5GYK - chains A and B; structure by X-ray diffraction, 3.60 A resolution.

Chain A:
Name: Mitochondrial distribution and morphology protein 12
Source organism: Saccharomyces cerevisiae S288c
Notes: engineered mutation(s): Deletion of UNP residues 74-114
Reference sequence: Q92328 (MDM12_YEAST); residue numbers follow UniProt; this construct covers 1-73, 115-271
Sequence (236 residues; numbered 0 to 271; 36 numbers in that range are skipped by the numbering (no residue carries them; nothing is unmodelled there); the number before each row is that of its first residue; numbering starts at 0):
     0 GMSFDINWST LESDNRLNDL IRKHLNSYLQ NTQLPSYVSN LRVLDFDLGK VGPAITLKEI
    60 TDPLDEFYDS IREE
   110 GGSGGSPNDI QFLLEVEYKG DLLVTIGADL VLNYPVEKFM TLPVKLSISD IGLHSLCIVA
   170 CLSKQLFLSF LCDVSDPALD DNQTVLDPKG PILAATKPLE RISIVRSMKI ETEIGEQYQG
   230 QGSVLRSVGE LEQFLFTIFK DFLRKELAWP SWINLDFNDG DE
Not modelled in the structure: 110-114, 268-271
Sequence notes: expression tag (0); linker (110-114)
Curated features (UniProtKB/Swiss-Prot):
  - cross-link: Lys49 (Glycyl lysine isopeptide (Lys-Gly) (interchain with G-Cter in ubiquitin))
What the authors report for this chain:
  - mutagenesis - I5P: increased binding to NBD-PE
  - mutagenesis - I5P/I262W, I5P/L256W/I262W: decreased binding to NBD-PE
  - mutagenesis - E255R (1.4-fold): decreased binding to PC
  - specificity-determining residues: Glu65, Glu73, Asp250 to Glu255, Asp265 (proposed by the authors, not directly observed)

Chain B:
Name: Mitochondrial distribution and morphology protein 12
Source organism: Saccharomyces cerevisiae S288c
Notes: engineered mutation(s): Deletion of UNP residues 74-114
Reference sequence: Q92328 (MDM12_YEAST); residue numbers follow UniProt; this construct covers 1-72, 115-271
Sequence (236 residues; row label = number of the first residue in the row; note: 36 numbers in that range are skipped by the numbering (no residue carries them; nothing is unmodelled there); numbering starts at 0):
     0 GMSFDINWST LESDNRLNDL IRKHLNSYLQ NTQLPSYVSN LRVLDFDLGK VGPAITLKEI
    60 TDPLDEFYDS IRE
   109 EGGSGGSPND IQFLLEVEYK GDLLVTIGAD LVLNYPVEKF MTLPVKLSIS DIGLHSLCIV
   169 ACLSKQLFLS FLCDVSDPAL DDNQTVLDPK GPILAATKPL ERISIVRSMK IETEIGEQYQ
   229 GQGSVLRSVG ELEQFLFTIF KDFLRKELAW PSWINLDFND GDE
Not modelled in the structure: 109-114, 265-271
Sequence notes: expression tag (0); linker (110-114)
Curated features (UniProtKB/Swiss-Prot):
  - cross-link: Lys49 (Glycyl lysine isopeptide (Lys-Gly) (interchain with G-Cter in ubiquitin))
What the authors report for this chain:
  - mutagenesis - I5P: increased binding to NBD-PE
  - mutagenesis - I5P/I262W, I5P/L256W/I262W: decreased binding to NBD-PE
  - mutagenesis - E255R (1.4-fold): decreased binding to PC
  - specificity-determining residues: Glu65, Asp250 to Glu255, Asp265 (proposed by the authors, not directly observed)

Interface between chain A and chain B:
Pairs across the interface (63; chain A residue first):
  Gly0(A) - Ile5(B)
  Gly0(A) - Asn6(B)
  Gly0(A) - Lys49(B)
  Met1(A) - Phe3(B)
  Met1(A) - Asp4(B)
  Met1(A) - Ile5(B)  hydrogen bond (backbone-backbone)
  Met1(A) - Leu47(B)  hydrophobic
  Met1(A) - Gly48(B)
  Met1(A) - Lys49(B)
  Met1(A) - Val50(B)
  Met1(A) - Gly51(B)
  Ser2(A) - Phe3(B)
  Ser2(A) - Lys49(B)  hydrogen bond (backbone-backbone)
  Ser2(A) - Val50(B)
  Ser2(A) - Gly51(B)  hydrogen bond (backbone-backbone)
  Ser2(A) - Pro52(B)
  Phe3(A) - Met1(B)
  Phe3(A) - Ser2(B)
  Phe3(A) - Phe3(B)  hydrogen bond (backbone-backbone)
  Phe3(A) - Ile5(B)  hydrophobic
  Phe3(A) - Pro52(B)
  Phe3(A) - Ile54(B)  hydrophobic
  Asp4(A) - Met1(B)
  Asp4(A) - Ser2(B)
  Asp4(A) - Pro52(B)  hydrogen bond (backbone-backbone)
  Asp4(A) - Ala53(B)
  Asp4(A) - Ile54(B)  hydrogen bond (backbone-backbone)
  Ile5(A) - Gly0(B)
  Ile5(A) - Met1(B)  hydrogen bond (backbone-backbone)
  Ile5(A) - Phe3(B)  hydrophobic
  Ile5(A) - Ile54(B)
  Asn6(A) - Gly0(B)
  Asn6(A) - Ile54(B)  hydrogen bond (backbone-backbone)
  Asn6(A) - Thr55(B)
  Asn6(A) - Leu56(B)  hydrogen bond (backbone-backbone)
  Thr9(A) - Leu56(B)  hydrogen bond (side chain-backbone)
  Thr9(A) - Lys57(B)  hydrogen bond (side chain-backbone)
  Leu47(A) - Met1(B)
  Gly48(A) - Met1(B)
  Lys49(A) - Gly0(B)
  Lys49(A) - Met1(B)
  Lys49(A) - Ser2(B)  hydrogen bond (backbone-backbone)
  Val50(A) - Met1(B)
  Val50(A) - Ser2(B)
  Gly51(A) - Met1(B)
  Gly51(A) - Ser2(B)  hydrogen bond (backbone-backbone)
  Pro52(A) - Phe3(B)
  Pro52(A) - Asp4(B)
  Ala53(A) - Asp4(B)
  Ile54(A) - Phe3(B)  hydrophobic
  Ile54(A) - Asp4(B)  hydrogen bond (backbone-backbone)
  Ile54(A) - Ile5(B)
  Ile54(A) - Asn6(B)  hydrogen bond (backbone-backbone)
  Thr55(A) - Asn6(B)
  Leu56(A) - Asn6(B)  hydrogen bond (backbone-backbone)
  Leu56(A) - Trp7(B)  hydrophobic
  Leu56(A) - Thr9(B)  hydrogen bond (backbone-side chain)
  Glu58(A) - Thr9(B)
  Ser115(A) - Asn117(B)  hydrogen bond (backbone-side chain)
  Pro116(A) - Asn117(B)
  Asn117(A) - Asn117(B)
  Asp118(A) - Asn117(B)  hydrogen bond
  Ser172(A) - Asn117(B)
Also at the interface, not in a pair above, chain A (26 interface residues in all): Trp7, Lys57
Also at the interface, not in a pair above, chain B (23 interface residues in all): Leu10, Ser172

Overview:
Chain A and chain B form an interface of 26 and 23 residues respectively; the contacts include 19 hydrogen
bonds. Among the polar pairs are Thr9(A)-Leu56(B), Thr9(A)-Lys57(B) and Ser115(A)-Asn117(B). From the paper:
I5P/I262W and I5P/L256W/I262W of chain A reduce binding to NBD-PE; specificity determinants Glu65(A), Glu73(A)
and Glu65(B) among others; 8 substitutions were tested in all.
Chain A and chain B are both Mitochondrial distribution and morphology protein 12 (Saccharomyces cerevisiae
S288c); the structure, Crystal Structure of Mdm12-deletion mutant, was determined by X-ray diffraction,
deposited together with 5GYD.
